9DDP - chains C and Z of the 8 polymer chains in the assembly; structure by electron microscopy, 3.16 A resolution.

[Chain C]
Name: Biopolymer transport protein ExbB
From: Escherichia coli
UniProtKB: P0ABU7 (EXBB_ECOLI); residue numbers follow UniProt; this construct covers 1-244
Sequence (244 residues; row label = number of the first residue in the row):
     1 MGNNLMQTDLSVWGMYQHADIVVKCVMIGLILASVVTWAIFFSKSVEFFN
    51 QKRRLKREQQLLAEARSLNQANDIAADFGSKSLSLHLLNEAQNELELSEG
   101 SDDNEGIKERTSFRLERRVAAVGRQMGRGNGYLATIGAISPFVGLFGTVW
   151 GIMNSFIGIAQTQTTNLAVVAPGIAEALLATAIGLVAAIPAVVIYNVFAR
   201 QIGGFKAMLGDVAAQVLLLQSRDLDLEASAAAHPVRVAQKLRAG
Disordered / not traced: 1-8, 233-244

[Chain Z]
Name: Biopolymer transport protein ExbD
From: Escherichia coli
UniProtKB: P0ABV2 (EXBD_ECOLI); residues 1-141 here = UniProt positions 1-141
Sequence (163 residues; each row starts with the number of its first residue):
     1 MAMHLNENLDDNGEMHDINVTPFIDVMLVLLIIFMVAAPLATVDVKVNLP
    51 ASTSTPQPRPEKPVYLSVKADNSMFIGNDPVTDETMITALNALTEGKKDT
   101 TIFFRADKTVDYETLMKVMDTLHQAGYLKIGLVGEETAKAKENLYFQGNA
   151 GSGHHHHHHHHHH
Disordered / not traced: 1-10, 40-163
Differences from the reference sequence: expression tag (142-163)

[Interface between chain C and chain Z]
Contacting residue pairs (23):
  Gly-131(C) with Glu-14(Z)
  Ala-134(C) with Glu-14(Z); His-16(Z)
  Gly-137(C) with His-16(Z)
  Ala-138(C) with Met-15(Z); His-16(Z); Asp-17(Z)
  Pro-141(C) with Ile-18(Z), hydrophobic; Asn-19(Z)
  Phe-142(C) with Asn-19(Z); Pro-22(Z)
  Leu-145(C) with Val-20(Z); Pro-22(Z); Phe-23(Z)
  Thr-148(C) with Val-26(Z)
  Val-149(C) with Val-26(Z), hydrophobic
  Ile-152(C) with Val-26(Z), hydrophobic
  Phe-156(C) with Ile-33(Z), hydrophobic
  Leu-167(C) with Ile-33(Z), hydrophobic
  Val-192(C) with His-16(Z)
  Tyr-195(C) with Glu-14(Z), hydrogen bond; His-16(Z)
  Asn-196(C) with His-16(Z)
Other interface residues (no listed pair), chain C (21 interface residues in all): Asn-130, Ile-174, Leu-178, Thr-181, Leu-185, Ala-188
Other interface residues (no listed pair), chain Z (14 interface residues in all): Val-29, Leu-30, Ala-37

[Overview]
21 residues of chain C face 14 of chain Z across their interface; the contacts include 1 hydrogen bond. The
hydrogen-bonded pair is Tyr-195(C)/Glu-14(Z).
Here chain C is Biopolymer transport protein ExbB and chain Z is Biopolymer transport protein ExbD, both from
Escherichia coli. Entry 9DDP (E. coli TonB-ExbBD TonB bound to ExbB chain E) was determined by electron
microscopy, deposited together with 9DDM, 9DDN, 9DDO and 9DDQ.
